1G30 - chains B and C of the 3 polymer chains in the assembly; structure by X-ray diffraction, 2.00 A resolution.

== Chain B ==
Molecule: Prothrombin
Source organism: Homo sapiens
Notes: EC 3.4.21.5; fragment: heavy chain
UniProtKB: P00734 (THRB_HUMAN); the construct lacks a stretch of the UniProt sequence and is renumbered around it, so the offset changes along the chain: 16-36 = UniProt 364-384; 37-60 = UniProt 386-409; 61-77 = UniProt 419-435; 78-97 = UniProt 437-456; 7 more segments
Amino-acid sequence (259 residues; each row starts with the number of its first residue; note: 3 numbers in that range are skipped by the numbering (no residue carries them; nothing is unmodelled there); a row labelled like 60A-60I holds insertion residues (60A, then the next letters in order)):
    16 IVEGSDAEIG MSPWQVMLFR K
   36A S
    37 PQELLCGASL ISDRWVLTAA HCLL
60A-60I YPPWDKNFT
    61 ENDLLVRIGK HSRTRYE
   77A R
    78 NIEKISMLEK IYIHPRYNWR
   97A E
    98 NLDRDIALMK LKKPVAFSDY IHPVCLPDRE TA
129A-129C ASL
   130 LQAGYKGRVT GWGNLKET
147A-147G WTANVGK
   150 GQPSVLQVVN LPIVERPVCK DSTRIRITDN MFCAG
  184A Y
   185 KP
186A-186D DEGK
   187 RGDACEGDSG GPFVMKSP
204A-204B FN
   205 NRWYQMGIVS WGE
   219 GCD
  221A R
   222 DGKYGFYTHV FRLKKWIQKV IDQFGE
Not modelled in the structure: 147A-147G
Disulfides: Cys42-Cys58, Cys168-Cys182, Cys191-Cys220
Small-molecule neighbours: T87 ([(1-{2[(4-carbamimidoyl-phenylamino)-methyl]-1-methyl-1H-benzoimidazol-5-yl}-cyclopropyl)-pyridin-2-yl-methyleneaminooxy]-acetic acid ethyl ester): His57, Tyr60A, Trp60D, Glu97A, Asn98, Leu99, Ile174, Asp189, Ala190, Cys191, Glu192, Ser195, Val213, Ser214, Trp215, Gly216, Glu217, Gly219, Cys220, Gly226
Curated features (UniProtKB/Swiss-Prot):
  - region: Ala183 to Val200 (High affinity receptor-binding region which is also known as the TP508 peptide)
  - active site (Charge relay system): His57, Asp102, Ser195
  - glycosylation: Asn60G (N-linked (GlcNAc...) (complex) asparagine)
What the authors report for this chain:
  - binding site for T87: His57, Trp60D, Ile174, Asp189, Trp215
  - conformationally variable residues (loop rearrangement, side-chain flip): His57, Trp60D, Ser195
  - catalytic residues: His57, Ser195 (citing earlier work)

== Chain C ==
Molecule: Hirudin iib
Source organism: Hirudo medicinalis
UniProtKB: P28506 (ITHF_HIRME); residues 255-265 here correspond to UniProt positions 55-65 (UniProt number = residue number - 200)
Amino-acid sequence (11 residues; each row starts with the number of its first residue):
   255 DFEEIPEEYL Q
Not modelled in the structure: 265
Modified / non-standard residues: Tyr263 (o-sulfo-l-tyrosine; TYS)
Curated features (UniProtKB/Swiss-Prot):
  - region: Asp255 to Gln265 (Interaction with fibrinogen-binding exosite of thrombin)
  - modified residue: Tyr263 (Sulfotyrosine)

== Interface between chain B and chain C ==
Residue-residue contacts - 27 pairs, chain B then chain C:
  Phe34(B) with Phe256(C), hydrophobic; Ile259(C), hydrophobic
  Lys36(B) with Tyr263(C); Leu264(C)
  Gln38(B) with Phe256(C); Glu257(C); Ile259(C); Leu264(C)
  Glu39(B) with Phe256(C)
  Leu40(B) with Phe256(C)
  Leu65(B) with Ile259(C), hydrophobic; Tyr263(C)
  Arg67(B) with Ile259(C)
  Arg73(B) with Asp255(C), salt bridge; Phe256(C)
  Thr74(B) with Asp255(C); Phe256(C); Glu257(C), hydrogen bond (backbone-backbone)
  Arg75(B) with Glu257(C)
  Tyr76(B) with Glu257(C), hydrogen bond (backbone-side chain); Glu258(C); Pro260(C); Tyr263(C)
  Glu80(B) with Tyr263(C)
  Lys81(B) with Tyr263(C)
  Ile82(B) with Tyr263(C)
  Met84(B) with Tyr263(C)
Also at the interface, not in a pair above, chain B (16 interface residues in all): Met32

== Overview ==
Chain B and chain C form an interface of 16 and 8 residues respectively; the contacts include 2 hydrogen bonds
and 1 salt bridge. Among the polar pairs are Arg73(B)-Asp255(C), Tyr76(B)-Glu257(C) and Thr74(B)-Glu257(C).
The paper reports catalytic residues His57(B) and Ser195(B); a binding site for T87 at His57(B), Trp60D(B) and
Ile174(B) among others.
Here chain B is Prothrombin (Homo sapiens) and chain C is Hirudin iib (Hirudo medicinalis). Entry 1G30
(Thrombin inhibitor complex) was determined by X-ray diffraction together with 1OYQ, 1G32, 1G36, 1G2L and 1G2M
from the same study.
